PDB entry 8FVO | X-ray diffraction, 2.65 A resolution | chains A and B of the 3 polymer chains in the assembly

[Chain A]
Name: Proprotein convertase subtilisin/kexin type 9
Organism: Homo sapiens
Notes: EC 3.4.21.-; fragment: prodomain residues 1-152
UniProtKB: Q8NBP7 (PCSK9_HUMAN); residues 1-152 here = UniProt positions 1-152
Sequence (152 residues; row label = number of the first residue in the row):
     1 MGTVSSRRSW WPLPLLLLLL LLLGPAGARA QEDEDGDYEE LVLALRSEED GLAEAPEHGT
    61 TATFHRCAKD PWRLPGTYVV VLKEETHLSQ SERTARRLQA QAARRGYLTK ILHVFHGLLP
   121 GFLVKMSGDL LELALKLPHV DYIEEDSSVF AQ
Not modelled in the structure: 1-60

[Chain B]
Name: Proprotein convertase subtilisin/kexin type 9
Organism: Homo sapiens
Notes: EC 3.4.21.-
UniProtKB: Q8NBP7 (PCSK9_HUMAN); residue numbers follow UniProt; this construct covers 153-692
Sequence (540 residues; row label = number of the first residue in the row):
   153 SIPWNLERIT PPRYRADEYQ PPDGGSLVEV YLLDTSIQSD HREIEGRVMV TDFENVPEED
   213 GTRFHRQASK CDSHGTHLAG VVSGRDAGVA KGASMRSLRV LNCQGKGTVS GTLIGLEFIR
   273 KSQLVQPVGP LVVLLPLAGG YSRVLNAACQ RLARAGVVLV TAAGNFRDDA CLYSPASAPE
   333 VITVGATNAQ DQPVTLGTLG TNFGRCVDLF APGEDIIGAS SDCSTCFVSQ SGTSQAAAHV
   393 AGIAAMMLSA EPELTLAELR QRLIHFSAKD VINEAWFPED QRVLTPNLVA ALPPSTHGAG
   453 WQLFCRTVWS AHSGPTRMAT AIARCAPDEE LLSCSSFSRS GKRRGERMEA QGGKLVCRAH
   513 NAFGGEGVYA IARCCLLPQA NCSVHTAPPA EASMGTRVHC HQQGHVLTGC SSHWEVEDLG
   573 THKPPVLRPR GQPNQCVGHR EASIHASCCH APGLECKVKE HGIPAPQEQV TVACEEGWTL
   633 TGCSALPGTS HVLGAYAVDN TCVVRSRDVS TTGSTSEEAV TAVAICCRSR HLAQASQELQ
Not modelled in the structure: 168-175, 213-219, 450-451, 543-546, 554-556, 572-584, 617-618, 640-641, 660-670, 682-692
Differences from the reference sequence: variant Ile474 (Val in Q8NBP7), Glu670 (Gly in Q8NBP7)
Cystine bridges: Cys223-Cys255, Cys323-Cys358, Cys375-Cys378, Cys457-Cys527, Cys477-Cys526, Cys486-Cys509, Cys534-Cys601, Cys552-Cys600, Cys562-Cys588, Cys608-Cys679, Cys626-Cys678, Cys635-Cys654
Small-molecule neighbours: Ca2+ (CA): Ala330, Val333, Thr335, Cys358, Asp360

[How chain A and chain B interact]
Residue-residue contacts - 60 pairs, chain A then chain B:
  Thr63(A) with Arg295(B), hydrogen bond
  His65(A) with Arg295(B), hydrogen bond
  Lys69(A) with Tyr325(B)
  Trp72(A) with Gly291(B); Gly292(B); Phe318(B), hydrophobic; Tyr325(B), hydrophobic
  Leu74(A) with Thr260(B)
  Val81(A) with Val296(B), hydrophobic
  Glu84(A) with Arg303(B), salt bridge
  His113(A) with Ile266(B); Glu269(B), salt bridge
  Phe115(A) with Leu265(B), hydrophobic; Ile266(B), hydrophobic; Glu269(B)
  His116(A) with Glu269(B), hydrogen bond (backbone-side chain); Lys273(B)
  Gly117(A) with Arg272(B)
  Leu118(A) with Leu268(B); Glu269(B); Arg303(B), hydrogen bond (backbone-side chain); Leu304(B), hydrophobic
  Leu119(A) with Val296(B), hydrophobic
  Leu123(A) with Ser262(B)
  Tyr142(A) with Arg295(B); Val296(B)
  Glu144(A) with Ser294(B), hydrogen bond; Arg295(B), hydrogen bond (side chain-backbone); Val296(B), hydrogen bond (side chain-backbone)
  Asp146(A) with Thr260(B); Val261(B), hydrogen bond (side chain-backbone); Ser262(B), hydrogen bond
  Ser147(A) with Thr260(B); Val261(B), hydrogen bond (backbone-backbone)
  Ser148(A) with Gly259(B); Gly291(B)
  Val149(A) with Lys258(B); Gly259(B), hydrogen bond (backbone-backbone); Thr260(B); Val261(B), hydrophobic; Thr264(B); Ala290(B)
  Phe150(A) with Gly257(B); Lys258(B); Leu289(B); Ala290(B), hydrogen bond (backbone-backbone)
  Ala151(A) with His226(B); Leu253(B), hydrophobic; Gly257(B), hydrogen bond (backbone-backbone); Pro288(B)
  Gln152(A) with His226(B), hydrogen bond (backbone-side chain); Pro288(B), hydrogen bond (backbone-backbone); Leu289(B); Ala290(B); Gly316(B); Asn317(B), hydrogen bond (side chain-backbone); Phe318(B); Gly384(B); Thr385(B), hydrogen bond (backbone-backbone); Ser386(B), hydrogen bond (backbone-side chain)
Also at the interface, not in a pair above, chain A (26 interface residues in all): Cys67, Val79, Val114
Also at the interface, not in a pair above, chain B (38 interface residues in all): Ala299, Ala300, Ala314, Asp320, Ser383, Gln387

[Overview]
The interface between chain A and chain B involves 26 residues on one side and 38 on the other; the contacts
include 18 hydrogen bonds and 2 salt bridges. Polar contacts include Glu84(A)-Arg303(B), His113(A)-Glu269(B)
and Thr63(A)-Arg295(B). Chain B binds Ca2+.
Chain A is Proprotein convertase subtilisin/kexin type 9 and chain B is Proprotein convertase subtilisin/kexin
type 9, both from Homo sapiens; the structure, PCSK9 in complex with an inhibitor, was determined by X-ray
diffraction (same publication as 8FPO, 8FPQ, 8FVL, 8FVM, 8FVN, 8FVP and 8FVQ).
